PDB entry 3GZT | electron microscopy, 3.80 A resolution | chains G and O of the 13 polymer chains in the assembly

Chain G (and O):
Name: Outer capsid glycoprotein VP7
Source organism: Rhesus rotavirus
Notes: fragment: VP7 to 312); chain O of this document is another copy of the same molecule, construct and numbering; everything in this record applies to it too
UniProt: P12476 (VS09_ROTRH); numbering as in UniProt (aligned over 58-312)
Chain sequence (255 residues; row label = number of the first residue in the row):
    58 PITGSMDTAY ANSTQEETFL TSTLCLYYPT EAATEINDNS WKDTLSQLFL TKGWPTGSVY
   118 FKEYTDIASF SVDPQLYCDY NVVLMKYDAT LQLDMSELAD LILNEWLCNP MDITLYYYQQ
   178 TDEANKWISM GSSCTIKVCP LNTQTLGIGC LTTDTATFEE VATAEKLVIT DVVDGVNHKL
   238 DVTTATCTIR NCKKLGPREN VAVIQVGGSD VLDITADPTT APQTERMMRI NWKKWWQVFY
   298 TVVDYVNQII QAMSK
Construct notes: variant Thr-171 (Ala in P12476)
Disulfide bonds: Cys-82/Cys-135, Cys-165/Cys-249, Cys-191/Cys-244, Cys-196/Cys-207
From the paper describing this entry:
  - post-translational modification sites: Asn-69
  - binding site for N-acetylglucosamine: Asn-69

How chain G and chain O interact:
Contacting residue pairs (9):
  Lys-99(G) with Tyr-173(O)
  Asp-100(G) with Tyr-173(O)
  Ser-103(G) with Tyr-173(O), hydrogen bond
  Tyr-117(G) with Pro-167(O), hydrogen bond (side chain-backbone); Met-168(O)
  Tyr-134(G) with Asn-166(O), hydrogen bond (side chain-backbone); Pro-167(O), hydrogen bond (side chain-backbone); Met-168(O), hydrogen bond (side chain-backbone)
  Pro-167(G) with Tyr-134(O)
Interface residues without a listed pair, chain G (10 interface residues in all): Thr-80, Thr-113, Lys-119, Asp-136
Interface residues without a listed pair, chain O (7 interface residues in all): Cys-165, Asp-169

In short:
The interface between chain G and chain O involves 10 residues on one side and 7 on the other, with 5 hydrogen
bonds. Among the polar pairs are Ser-103(G)/Tyr-173(O), Tyr-117(G)/Pro-167(O) and Tyr-134(G)/Asn-166(O). The
paper reports a binding site for N-acetylglucosamine at Asn-69(G); a modification site at Asn-69(G).
Chain G and chain O are both Outer capsid glycoprotein VP7 (Rhesus rotavirus); the structure, VP7 recoated
rotavirus DLP, was determined by electron microscopy (same publication as 3GZU).
